PDB entry 2VSC | X-ray diffraction, 1.90 A resolution | chains A and B

[Chain A (and B)]
Molecule: Leukocyte surface antigen CD47
Organism: Homo sapiens
Notes: fragment: immunoglobulin-superfamily ectodomain, residues 19-136; chain B of this document is another copy of the same molecule, construct and numbering; everything in this record applies to it too
UniProtKB: Q08722 (CD47_HUMAN); residues 1-118 here correspond to UniProt positions 19-136 (UniProt number = residue number + 18)
Amino-acid sequence (127 residues; numbered 1 to 127; the number before each row is that of its first residue):
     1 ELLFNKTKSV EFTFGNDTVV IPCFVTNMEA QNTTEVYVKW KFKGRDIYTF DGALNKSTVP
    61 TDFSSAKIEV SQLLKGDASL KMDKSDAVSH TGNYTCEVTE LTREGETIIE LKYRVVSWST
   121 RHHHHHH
Not modelled in the structure: 116-127
Disulfide bonds: Cys-23/Cys-96
Glycans and other covalent adducts: N-acetylglucosamine (NAG) linked to Asn-16, Asn-32, Asn-55, Asn-93
Modified residues: Glu-1 (pyroglutamic acid; PCA)
Construct notes: engineered mutation Gly-15 (Cys33 in Q08722)
UniProt features mapped onto this chain:
  - modified residue: Ser-71 (Phosphoserine)
  - glycosylation (N-linked (GlcNAc...) asparagine): Asn-5, Asn-16, Asn-32, Asn-55, Asn-93

[How chain A and chain B interact]
Residue-residue contacts - 134 pairs, chain A then chain B:
  Glu-1(A) with Glu-35(B); Arg-103(B); Glu-104(B), hydrogen bond (backbone-backbone)
  Leu-2(A) with Arg-103(B); Glu-104(B), hydrogen bond (backbone-backbone); Gly-105(B)
  Phe-4(A) with Gly-105(B); Glu-106(B); Thr-107(B)
  Lys-6(A) with Glu-106(B); Thr-107(B), hydrogen bond
  Thr-7(A) with Ile-108(B); Ile-109(B)
  Lys-8(A) with Ile-109(B); Glu-110(B), hydrogen bond (backbone-backbone)
  Ser-9(A) with Ile-109(B); Glu-110(B); Lys-112(B)
  Val-10(A) with Glu-110(B), hydrogen bond (backbone-backbone); Leu-111(B); Lys-112(B), hydrogen bond (backbone-backbone)
  Glu-11(A) with Lys-112(B); Arg-114(B), salt bridge
  Phe-12(A) with Leu-111(B), hydrophobic; Lys-112(B), hydrogen bond (backbone-backbone); Tyr-113(B), hydrophobic; Arg-114(B), hydrogen bond (backbone-backbone)
  Thr-13(A) with Tyr-113(B); Arg-114(B)
  Phe-14(A) with Tyr-113(B)
  Val-19(A) with Leu-111(B), hydrophobic
  Ile-21(A) with Ile-109(B), hydrophobic
  Pro-22(A) with Ile-109(B)
  Asn-27(A) with Arg-103(B), hydrogen bond (backbone-side chain)
  Met-28(A) with Arg-103(B)
  Glu-29(A) with Glu-29(B); Ala-30(B); Gln-31(B), hydrogen bond (side chain-backbone); Arg-103(B), salt bridge
  Ala-30(A) with Glu-29(B)
  Gln-31(A) with Glu-29(B), hydrogen bond (backbone-side chain)
  Glu-35(A) with Glu-29(B)
  Trp-40(A) with Ile-109(B), hydrophobic
  His-90(A) with Leu-111(B)
  Thr-91(A) with Leu-111(B); Tyr-113(B)
  Gly-92(A) with Ile-109(B); Glu-110(B); Leu-111(B), hydrogen bond (backbone-backbone)
  Asn-93(A) with Ile-108(B); Ile-109(B); Glu-110(B)
  Tyr-94(A) with Thr-107(B); Ile-108(B); Ile-109(B), hydrogen bond (backbone-backbone); Leu-111(B), hydrophobic
  Thr-95(A) with Glu-106(B); Thr-107(B); Ile-108(B)
  Cys-96(A) with Glu-106(B); Thr-107(B), hydrogen bond (backbone-backbone)
  Glu-97(A) with Gly-105(B); Glu-106(B)
  Val-98(A) with Glu-104(B); Gly-105(B), hydrogen bond (backbone-backbone)
  Thr-99(A) with Thr-102(B); Arg-103(B); Glu-104(B)
  Glu-100(A) with Thr-102(B); Arg-103(B), salt bridge
  Thr-102(A) with Thr-99(B); Glu-100(B); Leu-101(B); Thr-102(B), hydrogen bond
  Arg-103(A) with Glu-1(B); Leu-2(B); Asn-27(B), hydrogen bond (side chain-backbone); Glu-29(B), salt bridge; Thr-99(B); Glu-100(B), salt bridge
  Glu-104(A) with Glu-1(B), hydrogen bond (backbone-backbone); Leu-2(B), hydrogen bond (backbone-backbone); Val-98(B); Thr-99(B)
  Gly-105(A) with Leu-2(B); Phe-4(B); Glu-97(B); Val-98(B), hydrogen bond (backbone-backbone)
  Glu-106(A) with Phe-4(B); Thr-95(B); Cys-96(B)
  Thr-107(A) with Phe-4(B); Lys-6(B); Tyr-94(B); Thr-95(B); Cys-96(B), hydrogen bond (backbone-backbone)
  Ile-108(A) with Lys-6(B); Thr-7(B); Asn-93(B); Tyr-94(B); Thr-95(B)
  Ile-109(A) with Thr-7(B); Lys-8(B); Ser-9(B); Ile-21(B), hydrophobic; Pro-22(B); Trp-40(B), hydrophobic; Gly-92(B); Asn-93(B); Tyr-94(B), hydrogen bond (backbone-backbone)
  Glu-110(A) with Lys-8(B), hydrogen bond (backbone-backbone); Ser-9(B); Val-10(B), hydrogen bond (backbone-backbone); Gly-92(B); Asn-93(B)
  Leu-111(A) with Val-10(B); Phe-12(B), hydrophobic; Met-82(B), hydrophobic; Ala-87(B); His-90(B); Thr-91(B); Gly-92(B), hydrogen bond (backbone-backbone); Tyr-94(B), hydrophobic
  Lys-112(A) with Ser-9(B); Val-10(B), hydrogen bond (backbone-backbone); Glu-11(B); Phe-12(B), hydrogen bond (backbone-backbone)
  Tyr-113(A) with Phe-12(B); Thr-13(B); Phe-14(B); Thr-91(B)
  Arg-114(A) with Glu-11(B), salt bridge; Phe-12(B), hydrogen bond (backbone-backbone); Thr-13(B)
Also at the interface, not in a pair above, chain A (50 interface residues in all): Cys-23, Ala-87, Val-88, Leu-101
Also at the interface, not in a pair above, chain B (50 interface residues in all): Val-19, Cys-23, Met-28

[In short]
Chain A and chain B each contribute 50 residues to their interface, with 28 hydrogen bonds and 6 salt bridges.
Among the polar pairs are Glu-11(A)/Arg-114(B), Glu-29(A)/Arg-103(B) and Glu-100(A)/Arg-103(B).
N-acetylglucosamine is covalently linked to Asn-16(A), Asn-32(A), Asn-55(A) and Asn-93(A).
Both chains are Leukocyte surface antigen CD47 (Homo sapiens). Entry 2VSC (Structure of the
immunoglobulin-superfamily ectodomain of human CD47) was determined by X-ray diffraction (same publication as
2JJS, 2JJT, 2JJU, 2JJV and 2JJW).
